Entry 4FAJ (X-ray diffraction, 1.90 A resolution); this record covers chains A and B.

[Chain A]
Protein: PrgZ
Source organism: Enterococcus faecalis
UniProtKB: Q51643 (Q51643_ENTFL); residues 20-564 here correspond to UniProt positions 1-545 (UniProt number = residue number - 19)
Sequence (564 residues; row label = number of the first residue in the row):
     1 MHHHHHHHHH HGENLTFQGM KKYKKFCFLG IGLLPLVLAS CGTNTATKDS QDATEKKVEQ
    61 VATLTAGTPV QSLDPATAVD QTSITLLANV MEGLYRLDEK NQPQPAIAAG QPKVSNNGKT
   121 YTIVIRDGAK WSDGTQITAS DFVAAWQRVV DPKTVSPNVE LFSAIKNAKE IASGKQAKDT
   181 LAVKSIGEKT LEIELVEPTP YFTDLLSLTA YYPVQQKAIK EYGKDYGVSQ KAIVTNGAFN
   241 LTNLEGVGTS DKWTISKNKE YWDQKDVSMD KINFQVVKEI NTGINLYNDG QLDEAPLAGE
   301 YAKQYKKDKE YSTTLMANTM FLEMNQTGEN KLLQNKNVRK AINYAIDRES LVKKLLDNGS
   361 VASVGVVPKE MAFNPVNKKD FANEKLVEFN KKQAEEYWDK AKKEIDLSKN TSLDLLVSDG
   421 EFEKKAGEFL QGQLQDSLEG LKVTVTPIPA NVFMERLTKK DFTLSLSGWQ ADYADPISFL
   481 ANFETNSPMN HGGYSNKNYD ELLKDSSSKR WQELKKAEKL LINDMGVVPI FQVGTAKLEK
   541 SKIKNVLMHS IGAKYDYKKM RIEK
Unresolved in the structure: 1-57
Construct notes: expression tag (1-19)
Metal / ion sites: Zn2+ site 1: D263, D266; Zn2+ site 2: E279, Y301, E384, E421; Zn2+ site 3 near D357 (its only coordinating residue here); Zn2+ site 4 near E370 (its only coordinating residue here)

[Chain B]
Protein: Sex pheromone cCF10
UniProtKB: P20104 (CCF1_ENTFL); residue numbers follow UniProt; this construct covers 1-7
Sequence (7 residues; each row starts with the number of its first residue):
     1 LVTLVFV

[Interface between chain A and chain B]
Pairs across the interface - 41 pairs, chain A then chain B:
  G67(A) with V5(B)
  T68(A) with V5(B)
  V79(A) with L1(B); V2(B), hydrogen bond (backbone-backbone)
  D80(A) with V2(B)
  Q81(A) with L1(B); V2(B), hydrogen bond (backbone-backbone)
  I84(A) with L1(B), hydrophobic
  I280(A) with V7(B), hydrophobic
  P296(A) with V7(B)
  L297(A) with V7(B)
  A298(A) with V7(B), hydrophobic
  N318(A) with T3(B), hydrogen bond
  M320(A) with T3(B); F6(B), hydrophobic
  L356(A) with F6(B), hydrophobic
  S418(A) with L4(B); V5(B)
  F422(A) with F6(B); V7(B), hydrophobic
  E423(A) with L4(B); V5(B); F6(B), hydrogen bond (side chain-backbone); V7(B), hydrogen bond (side chain-backbone)
  A426(A) with F6(B), hydrophobic
  A450(A) with L4(B)
  F453(A) with L4(B), hydrophobic
  M454(A) with L4(B), hydrophobic
  L457(A) with L4(B), hydrophobic
  S467(A) with T3(B)
  G468(A) with V2(B); T3(B), hydrogen bond (backbone-backbone)
  W469(A) with L1(B); V2(B), hydrophobic; T3(B)
  Q470(A) with L1(B), hydrogen bond (backbone-backbone)
  D472(A) with L1(B), hydrogen bond (side chain-backbone)
  M489(A) with V2(B), hydrophobic
  F531(A) with F6(B), hydrophobic
  V533(A) with F6(B)
  G552(A) with L1(B)
Interface residues without a listed pair, chain A (34 interface residues in all): N358, L466, G534, A553
Interface features reported in the paper:
  - residue pairs: G67(A)-V5(B), T68(A)-V5(B), V79(A)-V2(B), Q81(A)-L1(B), I84(A)-L1(B), I280(A)-V7(B), P296(A)-V7(B), A298(A)-V7(B), N318(A)-T3(B), M320(A)-T3(B), M320(A)-F6(B), L356(A)-F6(B), S418(A)-V5(B), F422(A)-F6(B), F422(A)-V7(B), E423(A)-V5(B), E423(A)-F6(B), A426(A)-F6(B), F453(A)-L4(B), M454(A)-V2(B), M454(A)-L4(B), L457(A)-L4(B), S467(A)-L4(B), G468(A)-T3(B), Q470(A)-L1(B), Q470(A)-T3(B), D472(A)-L1(B), M489(A)-V2(B), H491(A)-V2(B), F531(A)-F6(B)
  - interface residues, chain B: T3(B)

[In short]
Chain A and chain B form an interface of 34 and 7 residues respectively, with 8 hydrogen bonds. Polar contacts
include N318(A)-T3(B), E423(A)-F6(B) and E423(A)-V7(B). The paper describes contacts between G67(A) and V5(B),
T68(A) and V5(B) and V79(A) and V2(B) among others. D263(A) and D266(A) form the Zn2+ site 1. The paper
reports the interface residue T3(B).
Here chain A is PrgZ (Enterococcus faecalis) and chain B is Sex pheromone cCF10. Entry 4FAJ (Structure and
mode of peptide binding of pheromone receptor PrgZ) was determined by X-ray diffraction.
